Entry 8V3E (X-ray diffraction, 2.39 A resolution); this record covers chains E and B of the 4 polymer chains in the assembly.

Chain E (and B):
Molecule: Tad2
From: Myroides odoratus
Notes: chain B of this document is another copy of the same molecule, construct and numbering; everything in this record applies to it too
Amino-acid sequence (88 residues; each row starts with the number of its first residue):
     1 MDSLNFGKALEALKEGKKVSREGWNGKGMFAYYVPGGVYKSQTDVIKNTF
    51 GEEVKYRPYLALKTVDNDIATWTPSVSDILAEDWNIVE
Disordered / not traced: 1-2 (chain B: 1-2, 40-51)

Interface between chain E and chain B:
Contacting residue pairs - 4 pairs, chain E then chain B:
  Asn25(E) with Val65(B)
  Ala70(E) with Ser77(B)
  Thr71(E) with Val76(B)
  Val76(E) with Thr71(B)
Interface residues without a listed pair, chain E (5 interface residues in all): Ser77
Interface residues without a listed pair, chain B (5 interface residues in all): Ala70

Overview:
The chain E/chain B interface involves 5 residues from each chain.
Both chains are Tad2 (Myroides odoratus). Entry 8V3E (Structure of Myroides odoratus phage Tad2 in apo state)
was determined by X-ray diffraction (same publication as 8R66 and 9EIB).
